PDB entry 4N9G | X-ray diffraction, 2.50 A resolution | chains A and C of the 3 polymer chains in the assembly

== Chain A ==
Name: Antibody 17HD9, Heavy Chain
Organism: Macaca mulatta
Notes: antibody fragment or engineered binder
Chain sequence (230 residues; numbered 1 to 218 plus 12 insertion-coded residues; the number before each row is that of its first residue; a row labelled like 72A-72C holds insertion residues (72A, then the next letters in order)):
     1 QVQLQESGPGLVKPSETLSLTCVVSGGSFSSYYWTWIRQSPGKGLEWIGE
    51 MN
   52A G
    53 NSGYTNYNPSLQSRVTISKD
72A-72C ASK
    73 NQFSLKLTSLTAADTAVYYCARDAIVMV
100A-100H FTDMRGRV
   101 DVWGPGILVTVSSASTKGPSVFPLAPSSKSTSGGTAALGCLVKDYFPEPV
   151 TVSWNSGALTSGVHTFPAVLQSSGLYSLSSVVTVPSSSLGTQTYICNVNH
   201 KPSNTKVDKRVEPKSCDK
Not modelled in the structure: 72A-72C, 130, 217-218
Disulfides: Cys22-Cys92, Cys140-Cys196

== Chain C ==
Name: Epitope Scaffold rsv_1isea_FFL_001_C
Organism: synthetic construct
Chain sequence (123 residues; each row starts with the number of its first residue):
     1 GSRSDMRKDAERRFDKFVEAAKNKFDKFKAALRKGDIKEERRKDMKKLAR
    51 KEAEQARRAVRNRLSELLSKINDMPITNDQKKLMSNDVLKFAAEAEKKIE
   101 ALAADAEDKFTQGSWLEHHHHHH
Not modelled in the structure: 1-62, 98-123
Reported in the primary citation:
  - conformationally variable residues (order/disorder transition): Lys82
  - mutagenesis - K82E: decreased binding to Mota

== How chain A and chain C interact ==
Residue-residue contacts (21):
  Tyr33(A) - Ser69(C)
  Tyr33(A) - Asn72(C)  hydrogen bond (side chain-backbone)
  Tyr33(A) - Asp73(C)  hydrogen bond (side chain-backbone)
  Asn52(A) - Asp73(C)  hydrogen bond
  Tyr56(A) - Asp73(C)
  Tyr56(A) - Met74(C)
  Asn58(A) - Asp73(C)  hydrogen bond (side chain-backbone)
  Asn58(A) - Met74(C)
  Asn58(A) - Pro75(C)
  Ile97(A) - Asn72(C)  hydrogen bond (backbone-side chain)
  Val98(A) - Ser69(C)
  Val98(A) - Asn72(C)  hydrogen bond (backbone-side chain)
  Met99(A) - Ser69(C)
  Val100(A) - Asn72(C)  hydrogen bond (backbone-side chain)
  Phe100A(A) - Asn72(C)
  Phe100A(A) - Asn78(C)
  Phe100A(A) - Lys81(C)
  Phe100A(A) - Lys82(C)
  Arg100E(A) - Asn72(C)  hydrogen bond (side chain-backbone)
  Arg100E(A) - Asn78(C)  hydrogen bond (backbone-side chain)
  Arg100E(A) - Lys81(C)
Other interface residues (no listed pair), chain C (11 interface residues in all): Ser65, Leu68, Ser85
Interface features reported in the paper:
  - epitope / paratope residues, chain C: Lys82(C)

== Overview ==
10 residues of chain A face 11 of chain C across their interface, with 9 hydrogen bonds. Polar contacts
include Tyr33(A)-Asn72(C), Tyr33(A)-Asp73(C) and Asn52(A)-Asp73(C). From the paper: K82E of chain C reduces
binding to Mota; the epitope/paratope residue Lys82(C).
Chain A is Antibody 17HD9, Heavy Chain (Macaca mulatta) and chain C is Epitope Scaffold rsv_1isea_FFL_001_C
(synthetic construct); the structure, Crystal Structure of a Computationally Designed RSV-Presenting Epitope
Scaffold And Its Elicited Antibody 17HD9, was determined by X-ray diffraction together with 4L8I and 4JLR from
the same study.
